7S1T - chains A and B; structure by X-ray diffraction, 2.90 A resolution.

Chain A:
Protein: Protection of telomeres protein 1
Source organism: Homo sapiens
Reference sequence: Q9NUX5 (POTE1_HUMAN); numbering as in UniProt (aligned over 325-634)
Chain sequence (313 residues; numbered 322 to 634; the number before each row is that of its first residue):
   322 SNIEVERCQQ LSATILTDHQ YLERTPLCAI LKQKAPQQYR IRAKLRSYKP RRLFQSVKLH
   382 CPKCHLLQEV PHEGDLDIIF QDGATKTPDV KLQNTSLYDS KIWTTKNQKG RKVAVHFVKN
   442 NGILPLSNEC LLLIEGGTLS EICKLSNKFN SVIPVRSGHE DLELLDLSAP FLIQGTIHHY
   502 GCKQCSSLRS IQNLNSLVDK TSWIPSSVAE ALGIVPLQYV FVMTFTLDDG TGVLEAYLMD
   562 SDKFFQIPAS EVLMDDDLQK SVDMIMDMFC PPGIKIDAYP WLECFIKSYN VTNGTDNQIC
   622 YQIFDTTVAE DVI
Unresolved in the structure: 322-331, 634
Construct notes: expression tag (322-324)
Ion coordination: Zn2+: Cys382, Cys385, Cys503, Cys506
UniProt features mapped onto this chain:
  - natural variant: Ala532 (A532P: In TPDS3), Gln623 (Q623H: In TPDS3)
Reported in the primary citation:
  - Zn2+ coordination: Cys382, Cys385, Cys503, Cys506
  - mutagenesis - Q623H: decreased stability with Adrenocortical dysplasia protein homolog (chain B)
  - mutagenesis - Q623H: decreased stability in response to human 26S proteasome
  - disease-associated variants - Q623H: decreased binding to Adrenocortical dysplasia protein homolog (chain B) (citing earlier work)
  - disease-associated variants - P371T: decreased expression (citing earlier work)

Chain B:
Protein: Adrenocortical dysplasia protein homolog
Source organism: Homo sapiens
Reference sequence: Q96AP0 (ACD_HUMAN); residues 245-337 here correspond to UniProt positions 159-251 (UniProt number = residue number - 86)
Chain sequence (93 residues; row label = number of the first residue in the row):
   245 STSSNAGLSL SQLLDEMRED QEHQGALVCL AESCLTLEGP CTAPPVTHWA ASRCKATGEA
   305 VYTVPSSMLC ISENDQLILS SLGPCQRTQG PEL
Unresolved in the structure: 245-252, 327-337

How chain A and chain B interact:
Contacting residue pairs - 92 pairs, chain A then chain B:
  Pro357(A) - Asp319(B)
  Pro357(A) - Ile322(B)  hydrophobic
  Pro357(A) - Leu323(B)  hydrophobic
  Gln359(A) - Leu323(B)  hydrogen bond (side chain-backbone)
  Lys370(A) - Tyr306(B)
  Pro371(A) - Tyr306(B)  hydrophobic
  Arg373(A) - Glu303(B)  salt bridge
  Leu374(A) - Trp293(B)
  Phe375(A) - Trp293(B)  hydrophobic
  Phe375(A) - Ser296(B)
  Phe375(A) - Arg297(B)
  Phe375(A) - Ala300(B)  hydrophobic
  Gln376(A) - Val305(B)
  Gln376(A) - Tyr306(B)
  Val378(A) - Trp293(B)  hydrophobic
  Lys379(A) - Tyr306(B)  hydrogen bond (side chain-backbone)
  Lys379(A) - Thr307(B)  hydrogen bond
  His386(A) - Ser310(B)
  His386(A) - Cys314(B)
  Leu388(A) - Val308(B)
  Glu390(A) - Val305(B)
  Glu390(A) - Thr307(B)  hydrogen bond
  Val391(A) - Arg297(B)  hydrogen bond (backbone-side chain)
  Pro392(A) - Arg297(B)
  His393(A) - Arg297(B)  hydrogen bond (side chain-backbone)
  Glu394(A) - Pro289(B)
  Glu394(A) - Val290(B)
  Trp424(A) - Val272(B)
  Trp424(A) - Glu276(B)  hydrogen bond
  Trp424(A) - Leu281(B)
  Thr426(A) - Leu281(B)
  Lys427(A) - Leu281(B)
  Lys427(A) - Glu282(B)  salt bridge
  Lys427(A) - Gly283(B)
  Gln429(A) - Thr280(B)  hydrogen bond (side chain-backbone)
  Gln429(A) - Leu281(B)
  Gln429(A) - Gly283(B)  hydrogen bond (side chain-backbone)
  Gln429(A) - Cys285(B)  hydrogen bond
  Arg432(A) - Thr280(B)
  Arg432(A) - Cys285(B)
  Val434(A) - Leu279(B)  hydrophobic
  Phe438(A) - Leu271(B)
  Phe438(A) - Val272(B)  hydrophobic
  Leu445(A) - His267(B)
  Pro446(A) - Leu271(B)
  Leu447(A) - His267(B)
  Ser448(A) - Leu271(B)
  Ser448(A) - Leu274(B)
  Leu460(A) - Pro288(B)  hydrophobic
  Ser461(A) - Thr286(B)
  Ser461(A) - Pro288(B)
  Glu462(A) - Cys278(B)
  Glu462(A) - Leu279(B)
  Glu462(A) - Thr280(B)  hydrogen bond (side chain-backbone)
  Glu462(A) - Cys285(B)  hydrogen bond
  Lys465(A) - Cys278(B)
  Lys465(A) - Thr280(B)
  Lys465(A) - Thr286(B)
  Leu466(A) - Ala275(B)  hydrophobic
  Leu466(A) - Cys278(B)  hydrophobic
  Lys469(A) - Leu274(B)
  Phe470(A) - Leu271(B)
  Phe470(A) - Ala275(B)
  Val543(A) - Tyr306(B)
  Val543(A) - Val308(B)  hydrophobic
  Met544(A) - Tyr306(B)
  Thr545(A) - Tyr306(B)  hydrogen bond
  Tyr558(A) - Val308(B)  hydrophobic
  Tyr558(A) - Met312(B)
  Tyr558(A) - Leu313(B)  hydrophobic
  Val573(A) - Trp293(B)  hydrophobic
  Leu574(A) - Thr291(B)
  Leu574(A) - Trp293(B)  hydrophobic
  Leu574(A) - Arg297(B)
  Asp576(A) - Thr291(B)
  Asp577(A) - Thr291(B)
  Asp577(A) - His292(B)  salt bridge
  Gln580(A) - Thr291(B)  hydrogen bond
  Gln580(A) - His292(B)
  Gln580(A) - Trp293(B)  hydrogen bond (side chain-backbone)
  Lys581(A) - His292(B)
  Val583(A) - Trp293(B)  hydrophobic
  Asp584(A) - His292(B)
  Asp584(A) - Trp293(B)
  Tyr610(A) - Met312(B)  hydrogen bond (side chain-backbone)
  Tyr610(A) - Leu313(B)
  Tyr610(A) - Ile315(B)  hydrophobic
  Asn611(A) - Asp319(B)
  Val612(A) - Ser311(B)
  Asn614(A) - Ser311(B)
  Gln619(A) - Met312(B)
  Gln623(A) - Leu313(B)  hydrogen bond (side chain-backbone)
Also at the interface, not in a pair above, chain A (68 interface residues in all): Gln358, Ser377, Lys422, Asn428, Val436, Cys451, Ile455, Thr459, Cys464, Met560, Met575, Lys608, Ser609, Cys621, Phe625
Also at the interface, not in a pair above, chain B (41 interface residues in all): Gln268, Ala287, Ala294, Ser316
Interface features reported in the paper:
  - specific contacts: Pro371(A)-Tyr306(B), Arg373(A)-Glu303(B)
  - interface residues, chain A: Pro357(A), Gln359(A), Trp424(A), Val434(A), Val436(A), Phe438(A), Leu445(A), Pro446(A), Cys451(A), Ile455(A), Phe470(A), Val543(A), Tyr558(A), Met560(A), Lys608(A), Tyr610(A), Asn611(A), Cys621(A), Gln623(A), Phe625(A)
  - hot spots on chain A (mutagenesis) - Q623H (4-5 fold): decreased binding to Adrenocortical dysplasia protein homolog (chain B) (citing earlier work)
  - interface residues, chain B: Leu271(B), Val272(B), Ala275(B), Leu279(B), Leu281(B), Trp293(B), Arg297(B), Tyr306(B), Val308(B), Met312(B), Leu313(B), Ile315(B), Asp319(B), Leu323(B)

In short:
68 residues of chain A and 41 residues of chain B are in contact; the contacts include 17 hydrogen bonds and 3
salt bridges. Among the polar pairs are Arg373(A)-Glu303(B), Lys427(A)-Glu282(B) and Asp577(A)-His292(B). The
paper describes contacts between Pro371(A) and Tyr306(B) and Arg373(A) and Glu303(B). From the paper: Q623H of
chain A reduces stability with Adrenocortical dysplasia protein homolog (chain B); interface residues
Pro357(A), Gln359(A) and Leu271(B) among others.
Here chain A is Protection of telomeres protein 1 and chain B is Adrenocortical dysplasia protein homolog,
both from Homo sapiens. Entry 7S1T (Structure of the human POT1-TPP1 complex) was determined by X-ray
diffraction, deposited together with 7S1O and 7S1U.
